PDB entry 7VQX | electron microscopy, 2.74 A resolution | chains B and G of the 6 polymer chains in the assembly

[Chain B]
Molecule: Guanine nucleotide-binding protein G(I)/G(S)/G(T) subunit beta-1
From: Rattus norvegicus
UniProt: P54311 (GBB1_RAT); residue numbers follow UniProt; this construct covers 2-340
Amino-acid sequence (400 residues; each row starts with the number of its first residue; numbers below 1 keep their minus sign (Met-33 is residue -33)):
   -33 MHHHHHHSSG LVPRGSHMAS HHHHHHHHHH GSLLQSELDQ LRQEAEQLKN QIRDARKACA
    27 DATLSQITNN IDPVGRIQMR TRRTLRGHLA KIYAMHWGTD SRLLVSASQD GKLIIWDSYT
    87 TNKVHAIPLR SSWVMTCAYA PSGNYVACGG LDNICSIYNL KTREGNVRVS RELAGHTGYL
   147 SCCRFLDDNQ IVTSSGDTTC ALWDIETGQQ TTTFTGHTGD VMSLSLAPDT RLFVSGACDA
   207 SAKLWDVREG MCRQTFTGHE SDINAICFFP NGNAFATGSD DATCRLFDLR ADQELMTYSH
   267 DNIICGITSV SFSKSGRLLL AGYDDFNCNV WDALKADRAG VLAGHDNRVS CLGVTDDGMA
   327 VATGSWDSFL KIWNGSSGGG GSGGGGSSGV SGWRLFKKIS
Disordered / not traced: -33 to 2, 343-366
Sequence notes: initiating methionine (-33); expression tag (-32 to 1, 341-366)
Curated features (UniProtKB/Swiss-Prot):
  - modified residue: Ser2 (N-acetylserine), His266 (Phosphohistidine)

[Chain G]
Molecule: Guanine nucleotide-binding protein G(I)/G(S)/G(O) subunit gamma-2
From: Bos taurus
UniProt: P63212 (GBG2_BOVIN); residue numbers follow UniProt; this construct covers 1-71
Amino-acid sequence (71 residues; row label = number of the first residue in the row):
     1 MASNNTASIA QARKLVEQLK MEANIDRIKV SKAAADLMAY CEAHAKEDPL LTPVPASENP
    61 FREKKFFCAI L
Disordered / not traced: 1-7, 63-71
Curated features (UniProtKB/Swiss-Prot):
  - modified residue: Ala2 (N-acetylalanine), Cys68 (Cysteine methyl ester)
  - lipidation: Cys68 (S-geranylgeranyl cysteine)

[How chain B and chain G interact]
Pairs across the interface - 77 pairs, chain B then chain G:
  Leu7(B) with Ala12(G), hydrophobic; Val16(G), hydrophobic
  Glu10(B) with Val16(G)
  Ala11(B) with Leu19(G)
  Gln17(B) with Ala23(G)
  Ile18(B) with Glu22(G); Ala23(G), hydrophobic
  Ala24(B) with Arg27(G), hydrogen bond (backbone-side chain)
  Cys25(B) with Arg27(G), hydrogen bond; Lys29(G); Val30(G)
  Ala26(B) with Val30(G), hydrophobic
  Asp27(B) with Lys29(G); Val30(G)
  Ala28(B) with Lys29(G); Val30(G); Ser31(G)
  Leu30(B) with Ala34(G), hydrophobic
  Ile33(B) with Ala34(G), hydrophobic; Met38(G)
  Thr34(B) with Met38(G)
  Ile37(B) with Met38(G), hydrophobic
  Val40(B) with Leu51(G), hydrophobic
  Met45(B) with Leu50(G), hydrophobic
  Arg48(B) with Asn59(G); Phe61(G)
  Arg49(B) with Pro60(G); Phe61(G); Arg62(G)
  Ser84(B) with Phe61(G)
  Tyr85(B) with Pro60(G); Phe61(G), hydrophobic
  Met217(B) with Met21(G), hydrophobic
  Cys218(B) with Gln18(G), hydrogen bond (backbone-side chain); Met21(G)
  Arg219(B) with Glu22(G)
  Gln220(B) with Glu22(G), hydrogen bond (backbone-side chain); Ile25(G)
  Thr221(B) with Glu22(G), hydrogen bond (backbone-side chain)
  Phe235(B) with Leu37(G), hydrophobic; Tyr40(G), hydrophobic; Cys41(G), hydrophobic
  Pro236(B) with Tyr40(G)
  Asn237(B) with Tyr40(G)
  Asp254(B) with Ala33(G); Leu37(G)
  Arg256(B) with Ile28(G); Asp36(G), salt bridge
  Ala257(B) with Ile28(G); Val30(G), hydrophobic
  Asp258(B) with Ile25(G)
  Gln259(B) with Val30(G)
  Ser279(B) with Asp48(G), hydrogen bond; Leu51(G)
  Lys280(B) with Glu47(G); Asp48(G)
  Ser281(B) with Tyr40(G); Cys41(G); His44(G); Asp48(G), hydrogen bond; Leu51(G)
  Gly282(B) with Cys41(G)
  Arg283(B) with Cys41(G); Leu51(G)
  Leu284(B) with Leu51(G), hydrophobic
  Leu300(B) with Cys41(G), hydrophobic
  Asp323(B) with Pro49(G)
  Gly324(B) with Pro49(G); Leu50(G)
  Met325(B) with Pro49(G), hydrophobic
  Ala326(B) with Phe61(G), hydrophobic
  Val327(B) with Leu50(G), hydrophobic
  Ile338(B) with Phe61(G), hydrophobic
  Asn340(B) with Asn59(G), hydrogen bond; Phe61(G)
  Gly341(B) with Pro53(G)
  Ser342(B) with Pro53(G)
Interface residues without a listed pair, chain B (59 interface residues in all): Leu4, Leu14, Lys15, Arg22, Ile43, Trp63, Ala240, Leu261, Leu286, Val320
Interface residues without a listed pair, chain G (39 interface residues in all): Ser8, Arg13, Leu15, Lys20, Asp26, Ala35, Ala45, Val54

[In short]
59 residues of chain B and 39 residues of chain G are in contact, with 8 hydrogen bonds and 1 salt bridge.
Among the polar pairs are Arg256(B)-Asp36(G), Ala24(B)-Arg27(G) and Cys25(B)-Arg27(G).
Chain B is Guanine nucleotide-binding protein G(I)/G(S)/G(T) subunit beta-1 (Rattus norvegicus) and chain G is
Guanine nucleotide-binding protein G(I)/G(S)/G(O) subunit gamma-2 (Bos taurus); the structure, Cryo-EM
structure of human vasoactive intestinal polypeptide receptor 2 (VIP2R) in complex with PACAP27 and Gs, was
determined by electron microscopy together with 7WBJ from the same study.
